PDB entry 5DMC | X-ray diffraction, 2.40 A resolution | chains A and B of the 4 polymer chains in the assembly

# Chain A (and B)
Name: Estrogen receptor
Organism: Homo sapiens
Notes: fragment: ligand-binding domain; chain B of this document is another copy of the same molecule, construct and numbering; everything in this record applies to it too
UniProt: P03372 (ESR1_HUMAN); residues 298-554 here = UniProt positions 298-554
Sequence (257 residues; numbered 298 to 554; the number before each row is that of its first residue):
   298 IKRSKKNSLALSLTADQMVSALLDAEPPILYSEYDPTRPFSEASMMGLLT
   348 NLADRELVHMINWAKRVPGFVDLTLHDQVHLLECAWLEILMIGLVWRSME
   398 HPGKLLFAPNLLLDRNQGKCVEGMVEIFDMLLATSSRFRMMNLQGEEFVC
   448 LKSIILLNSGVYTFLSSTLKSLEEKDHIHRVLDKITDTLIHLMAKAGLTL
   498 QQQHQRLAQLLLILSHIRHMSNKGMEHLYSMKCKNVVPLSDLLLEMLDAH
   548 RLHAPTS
Disordered / not traced: 298-304, 332-336, 419-420, 461-471, 533-534, 548-554 (chain B: 298-304, 337, 417-419, 462-467, 532-533, 548-554)
Sequence notes: engineered mutation S537 (Tyr in P03372)
Reported in the primary citation:
  - conformationally variable residues (helix shift): H524

# Interface between chain A and chain B
Pairs across the interface (57; chain A residue first):
  A430(A) with Y459(B)
  R434(A) with Y459(B), hydrogen bond; H476(B), hydrogen bond
  I451(A) with L509(B), hydrophobic
  N455(A) with L509(B), hydrogen bond (side chain-backbone); S512(B); H513(B), hydrogen bond (backbone-side chain)
  S456(A) with H513(B)
  Y459(A) with A430(B); R434(B), hydrogen bond; I510(B); H513(B)
  H476(A) with R434(B), hydrogen bond
  D480(A) with Q502(B); Q506(B), hydrogen bond
  T483(A) with H501(B); A505(B)
  D484(A) with Q498(B), hydrogen bond; Q502(B), hydrogen bond
  I487(A) with H501(B)
  L497(A) with L497(B), hydrophobic
  Q498(A) with D484(B), hydrogen bond
  H501(A) with T483(B); D484(B), salt bridge; I487(B); H501(B), hydrogen bond; L504(B)
  Q502(A) with D480(B); T483(B); D484(B), hydrogen bond
  L504(A) with H501(B)
  A505(A) with T483(B); L508(B), hydrophobic
  Q506(A) with D480(B), hydrogen bond
  L508(A) with A505(B), hydrophobic; L509(B), hydrophobic
  L509(A) with I451(B), hydrophobic; N455(B); L511(B), hydrophobic
  I510(A) with Y459(B)
  L511(A) with L509(B), hydrophobic; S512(B)
  S512(A) with L511(B); S512(B); R515(B)
  H513(A) with N455(B), hydrogen bond (side chain-backbone); S456(B); Y459(B); R515(B), hydrogen bond
  R515(A) with S512(B); H513(B), hydrogen bond; H516(B), hydrogen bond
  H516(A) with R515(B); N519(B), hydrogen bond
  N519(A) with H516(B), hydrogen bond; N519(B)
  E523(A) with E523(B)
Also at the interface, not in a pair above, chain A (34 interface residues in all): M427, G457, V458, T460, L479, Q500
Also at the interface, not in a pair above, chain B (34 interface residues in all): M427, G457, V458, T460, L479, K520

# In short
Chain A and chain B each contribute 34 residues to their interface; the contacts include 19 hydrogen bonds and
1 salt bridge. Among the polar pairs are H501(A)-D484(B), R434(A)-Y459(B) and R434(A)-H476(B). From the paper:
conformational variability at H524(A).
Both chains are Estrogen receptor (Homo sapiens). Entry 5DMC (Crystal Structure of the ER-alpha Ligand-binding
Domain in complex with a nitrile-substituted triaryl-ethylene derivative
3,3-bis(4-hydroxyphenyl)-2-phenylprop-2-enenitrile) was determined by X-ray diffraction (same publication as
4ZN7, 4ZNH, 4ZNS, 4ZNT, 4ZNU, 4ZNV and 50 further entries).
